PDB entry 1TSX | X-ray diffraction, 2.50 A resolution | chain A

# Chain A
Protein: Thymidylate synthase
From: Lactobacillus casei
Notes: EC 2.1.1.45
UniProtKB: P00469 (TYSY_LACCA); residue numbers follow UniProt; this construct covers 1-316
Chain sequence (316 residues; numbered 1 to 316; the number before each row is that of its first residue):
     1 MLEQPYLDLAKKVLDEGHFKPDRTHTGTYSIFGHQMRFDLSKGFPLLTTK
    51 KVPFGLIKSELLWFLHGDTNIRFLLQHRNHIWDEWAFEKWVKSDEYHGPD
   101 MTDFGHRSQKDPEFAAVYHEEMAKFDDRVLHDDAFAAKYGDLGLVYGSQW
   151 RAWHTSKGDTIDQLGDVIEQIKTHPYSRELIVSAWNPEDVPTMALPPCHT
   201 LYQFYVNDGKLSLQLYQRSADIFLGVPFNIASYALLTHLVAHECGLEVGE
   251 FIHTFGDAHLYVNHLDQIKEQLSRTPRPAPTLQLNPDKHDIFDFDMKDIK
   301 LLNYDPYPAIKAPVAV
Sequence notes: engineered mutation E179 (Arg in P00469)
Small-molecule neighbours: 2'-deoxyuridine 5'-monophosphate (UMP): R23, R178, E179, L195, C198, H199, Q217, R218, S219, A220, D221, G225, V226, N229, H259, Y261, V316
Swiss-Prot annotation at these positions:
  - active site: C198 (Nucleophile)
  - binding site (dUMP): R23, R218 to D221, N229, H259 to Y261
  - binding site ((6R)-5,10-methylene-5,6,7,8-tetrahydrofolate): D221, A315

# In short
Chain A binds 2'-deoxyuridine 5'-monophosphate. Curated annotation (UniProt) lists active-site residue C198, 9
dUMP-binding residues and (6R)-5,10-methylene-5,6,7,8-tetrahydrofolate-binding residues D221 and A315.
Chain A is Thymidylate synthase (Lactobacillus casei); the structure, Thymidylate synthase R179E mutant, was
determined by X-ray diffraction (same publication as 1TSV, 1TSW, 1TSY and 1TSZ).
